3OLL - chains A and C; structure by X-ray diffraction, 1.50 A resolution.

[Chain A]
Protein: Estrogen receptor beta
Organism: Homo sapiens
Notes: fragment: Ligand Binding Domain
Reference sequence: Q92731 (ESR2_HUMAN); numbering as in UniProt (aligned over 261-500)
Chain sequence (240 residues; each row starts with the number of its first residue):
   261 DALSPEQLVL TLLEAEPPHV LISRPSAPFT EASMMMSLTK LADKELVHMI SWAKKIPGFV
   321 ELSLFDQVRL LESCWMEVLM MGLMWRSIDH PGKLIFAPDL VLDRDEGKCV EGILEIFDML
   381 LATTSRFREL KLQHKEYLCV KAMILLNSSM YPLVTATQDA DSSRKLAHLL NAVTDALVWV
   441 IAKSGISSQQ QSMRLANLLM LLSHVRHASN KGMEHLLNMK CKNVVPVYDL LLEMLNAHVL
Disordered / not traced: 261, 418-419, 499-500
Modified residues: Tyr488 (o-phosphotyrosine; PTR)
Ligand contacts: estradiol (EST): Met295, Leu298, Leu301, Ala302, Glu305, Met336, Leu339, Met340, Leu343, Arg346, Phe356, Ile373, Ile376, Leu380, Gly472, His475, Leu476

[Chain C]
Protein: Nuclear receptor coactivator 1
Reference sequence: Q15788 (NCOA1_HUMAN); residues -2 to 16 here correspond to UniProt positions 683-701 (UniProt number = residue number + 685)
Chain sequence (19 residues; each row starts with the number of its first residue; numbers below 1 keep their minus sign (Leu-2 is residue -2)):
    -2 LTERHKILHR LLQEGSPSD
Disordered / not traced: -2 to 0, 11-16
Curated features (UniProtKB/Swiss-Prot):
  - motif: Leu5 to Leu9 (LXXLL motif 4)
  - modified residue: Ser13 (Phosphoserine)

[Chain A / chain C interface]
Contacting residue pairs (18; chain A residue first):
  Ile310(A) with Leu5(C), hydrophobic; Leu8(C), hydrophobic; Leu9(C), hydrophobic
  Lys314(A) with Leu8(C), hydrogen bond (side chain-backbone); Leu9(C), hydrogen bond (side chain-backbone)
  Leu324(A) with His6(C)
  Gln327(A) with Leu9(C)
  Val328(A) with His2(C); His6(C); Leu9(C), hydrophobic
  Glu332(A) with His2(C), salt bridge
  Asp489(A) with Ile4(C)
  Leu490(A) with Leu8(C), hydrophobic
  Glu493(A) with Arg1(C); His2(C); Lys3(C); Ile4(C), hydrogen bond (side chain-backbone); Leu5(C), hydrogen bond (side chain-backbone)
Other interface residues (no listed pair), chain A (13 interface residues in all): Phe319, Leu331, Met494, Ala497
Other interface residues (no listed pair), chain C (9 interface residues in all): Gln10

[Summary]
13 residues of chain A face 9 of chain C across their interface; the contacts include 4 hydrogen bonds and 1
salt bridge. Polar pairs include Glu332(A)-His2(C), Lys314(A)-Leu8(C) and Lys314(A)-Leu9(C). Ligands of chain
A: estradiol.
Here chain A is Estrogen receptor beta (Homo sapiens) and chain C is Nuclear receptor coactivator 1. Entry
3OLL (Crystal structure of phosphorylated estrogen receptor beta ligand binding domain) was determined by
X-ray diffraction (same publication as 3OLS).
